PDB entry 6R8Z | electron microscopy, 3.90 A resolution | chains G and I of the 12 polymer chains in the assembly

# Chain G
Protein: Histone H2A type 1-B/E
Organism: Homo sapiens
UniProtKB: P04908 (H2A1B_HUMAN); residue numbers follow UniProt; this construct covers 1-130
Sequence (133 residues; numbered -2 to 130; the number before each row is that of its first residue; numbers below 1 keep their minus sign (Gly-2 is residue -2)):
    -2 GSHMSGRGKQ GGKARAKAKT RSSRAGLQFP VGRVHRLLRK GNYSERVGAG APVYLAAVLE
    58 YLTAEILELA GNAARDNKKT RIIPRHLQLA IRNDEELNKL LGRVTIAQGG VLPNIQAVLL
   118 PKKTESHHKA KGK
Not modelled in the structure: -2 to 9, 127-130
Differences from the reference sequence: expression tag (-2 to 0)
Swiss-Prot annotation at these positions:
  - modified residue: Ser2 (N-acetylserine), Arg4 (Citrulline), Lys6 (N6-(2-hydroxyisobutyryl)lysine), Lys10 (N6-(2-hydroxyisobutyryl)lysine), Lys14 (N6-(beta-hydroxybutyryl)lysine), Lys37 (N6-(2-hydroxyisobutyryl)lysine), Lys75 (N6-(2-hydroxyisobutyryl)lysine), Lys76 (N6-(2-hydroxyisobutyryl)lysine), Lys96 (N6-(2-hydroxyisobutyryl)lysine), Gln105 (N5-methylglutamine), Lys119 (N6-(2-hydroxyisobutyryl)lysine), Lys120 (N6-crotonyllysine), Thr121 (Phosphothreonine), Lys126 (N6-crotonyllysine)
  - cross-link (Glycyl lysine isopeptide (Lys-Gly)): Lys14 (interchain with G-Cter in ubiquitin), Lys16 (interchain with G-Cter in ubiquitin), Lys120 (interchain with G-Cter in ubiquitin)
  - mutagenesis: Ser2 (S2A: Blocks the inhibition of transcription by RPS6KA5/MSK1)

# Chain I
Molecule: Human alpha-satellite DNA
Sequence (145 nucleotides; each row starts with the number of its first residue):
     1 ATCAATATCC ACCTGCAGAT TCTACCAAAA GTGTATTTGG AAACTGCTCC ATCAAAAGGC
    61 ATGTTCAGCT GGTTCAGCTG AACATGCCTT TTGATGGAGC AGTTTCCAAA TACACTTTTG
   121 GTAGAATCTG CAGGTGGATA TTGAT

# Interface between chain G and chain I
Contacting residue pairs (18):
  Arg12(G) with DT117(I), hydrogen bond to the base
  Ala15(G) with DT118(I), phosphate contact; DT119(I), phosphate contact
  Arg30(G) with DG121(I), phosphate contact; DT122(I), salt bridge to the phosphate
  Arg36(G) with DC113(I), salt bridge to the phosphate
  Arg43(G) with DT111(I), hydrogen bond to the sugar; DA112(I), phosphate contact
  Val44(G) with DT111(I), phosphate contact; DA112(I), hydrogen bond to the phosphate
  Gly45(G) with DT111(I), phosphate contact
  Ala46(G) with DT111(I), hydrogen bond to the phosphate
  Lys76(G) with DC131(I), phosphate contact; DA132(I), salt bridge to the phosphate
  Thr77(G) with DG130(I), hydrogen bond to the phosphate; DC131(I), hydrogen bond to the phosphate
  Arg78(G) with DG130(I), hydrogen bond to the sugar; DC131(I), hydrogen bond to the phosphate
Interface residues without a listed pair, chain G (13 interface residues in all): His32, Lys75
Interface residues without a listed pair, chain I (12 interface residues in all): DG120

# Summary
13 residues of chain G face 12 of chain I across their interface, with 8 hydrogen bonds and 3 salt bridges.
Polar pairs include Arg12(G)-DT117(I), Arg43(G)-DT111(I) and Arg78(G)-DG130(I). Curated annotation (UniProt)
lists one mutagenesis site on chain G.
Chain G is Histone H2A type 1-B/E (Homo sapiens) and chain I is Human alpha-satellite DNA; the structure,
Cryo-EM structure of NCP_THF2(-1)-UV-DDB, was determined by electron microscopy, deposited together with 6R8Y,
6R90, 6R91, 6R92, 6R93 and 6R94.
